Entry 8JZZ (electron microscopy, 3.31 A resolution); this record covers chains C and A of the 6 polymer chains in the assembly.

== Chain C ==
Molecule: Guanine nucleotide-binding protein G(o) subunit alpha
Source organism: Homo sapiens
UniProtKB: P09471 (GNAO_HUMAN); numbering as in UniProt; present here: 4-55, 182-230, 241-354
Sequence (240 residues; each row starts with the number of its first residue; note: 126 numbers in that range are skipped by the numbering (no residue carries them; nothing is unmodelled there); numbers below 1 keep their minus sign (Met-11 is residue -11)):
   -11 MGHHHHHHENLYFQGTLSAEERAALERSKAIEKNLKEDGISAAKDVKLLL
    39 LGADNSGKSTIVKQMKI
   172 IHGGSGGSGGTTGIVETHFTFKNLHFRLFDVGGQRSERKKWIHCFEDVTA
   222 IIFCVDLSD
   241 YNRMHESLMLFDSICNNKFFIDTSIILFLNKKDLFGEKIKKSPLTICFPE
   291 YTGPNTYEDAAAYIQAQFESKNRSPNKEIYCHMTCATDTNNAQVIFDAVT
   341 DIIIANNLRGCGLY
Disordered / not traced: -11 to 5, 172-182, 241-244
Differences from the reference sequence: initiating methionine (-11); expression tag (-10 to 3); engineered mutation Asp42 (Gly in P09471), Asn43 (Glu in P09471), Asp227 (Ala in P09471), Asp230 (Gly in P09471), Ala332 (Ile in P09471), Ile335 (Val in P09471); linker (174-181)
Swiss-Prot annotation at these positions:
  - region: Lys35 to Ala41, Ser44 to Thr48 (G1 motif), Phe197 to Arg206 (G3 motif), Ile266 to Asp273 (G4 motif), Thr324 to Thr329 (G5 motif)
  - binding site (GTP): Lys46, Ser47, Thr48, Asn270, Asp273, Cys325
  - binding site (Mg(2+)): Ser47, Thr182
  - modified residue: Gln205 (5-glutamyl histamine), Cys351 (ADP-ribosylcysteine)
  - lipidation: Cys351 (S-palmitoyl cysteine)

== Chain A ==
Molecule: C5a anaphylatoxin chemotactic receptor 1
Source organism: Homo sapiens
UniProtKB: P21730 (C5AR1_HUMAN); residues 2-350 here = UniProt positions 2-350
Sequence (406 residues; each row starts with the number of its first residue; numbers below 1 keep their minus sign (Met-55 is residue -55)):
   -55 MGKTIIALSYIFCLVFADYKDDDDAANFTPVNGSSGNQSVRLVTSSSLEV
    -5 LFQGPGSDSFNYTTPDYGHYDDKDTLDLNTPVDKTSNTLRVPDILALVIF
    45 AVVFLVGVLGNALVVWVTAFEAKRTINAIWFLNLAVADFLSCLALPILFT
    95 SIVQHHHWPFGGAACSILPSLILLNMYASILLLATISADRFLLVFKPIWC
   145 QNFRGAGLAWIACAVAWGLALLLTIPSFLYRVVREEYFPPKVLCGVDYSH
   195 DKRRERAVAIVRLVLGFLWPLLTLTICYTFILLRTWSRRATRSTKTLKVV
   245 VAVVASFFIFWLPYQVTGIMMSFLEPSSPTFLLLKKLDSLCVSFAYINCC
   295 INPIIYVVAGQGFQGRLRKSLPSLLRNVLTEESVVRESKSFTRSTVDTMA
   345 QKTQAV
Disordered / not traced: -55 to 21, 315-350
Differences from the reference sequence: initiating methionine (-55); expression tag (-54 to 1)
Cystine bridges: Cys109-Cys188
Swiss-Prot annotation at these positions:
  - region: Asp10 to Asp18 (Required for CHIPS binding), Asp21 to Ser30 (Involved in C5a binding)
  - modified residue: Tyr11 (Sulfotyrosine), Tyr14 (Sulfotyrosine), Ser314 (Phosphoserine), Ser317 (Phosphoserine), Ser327 (Phosphoserine), Ser332 (Phosphoserine), Ser334 (Phosphoserine), Ser338 (Phosphoserine)
  - glycosylation: Asn5 (N-linked (GlcNAc...) asparagine)

== Chain C / chain A interface ==
Residue-residue contacts (30; chain C residue first):
  Lys32(C) with Gln145(A)
  Lys193(C) with Ile142(A)
  Leu195(C) with Ile142(A), hydrophobic; Gln145(A)
  Glu318(C) with Arg233(A); Ala234(A)
  Tyr320(C) with Ala234(A)
  Phe336(C) with Ile142(A), hydrophobic
  Thr340(C) with Pro141(A)
  Asp341(C) with Arg232(A); Arg233(A); Ala234(A); Thr235(A)
  Ile343(C) with Pro141(A), hydrophobic; Gln145(A)
  Ile344(C) with Val138(A); Pro141(A), hydrophobic
  Leu348(C) with Val138(A), hydrophobic; Thr229(A)
  Cys351(C) with Asn71(A); Arg134(A); Leu137(A), hydrophobic
  Gly352(C) with Ala303(A)
  Leu353(C) with Lys239(A); Thr240(A), hydrogen bond (backbone-side chain); Val243(A), hydrophobic
  Tyr354(C) with Ala234(A), hydrogen bond (side chain-backbone); Thr235(A); Ser237(A), hydrogen bond (backbone-side chain); Lys239(A), hydrogen bond (backbone-side chain)
Also at the interface, not in a pair above, chain C (20 interface residues in all): Ala31, Val34, Asn194, Ala345, Asn347
Also at the interface, not in a pair above, chain A (19 interface residues in all): Phe75, Gly304

== In short ==
The interface between chain C and chain A involves 20 residues on one side and 19 on the other; the contacts
include 4 hydrogen bonds. Polar pairs include Leu353(C)-Thr240(A), Tyr354(C)-Ala234(A) and
Tyr354(C)-Ser237(A).
Chain C is Guanine nucleotide-binding protein G(o) subunit alpha and chain A is C5a anaphylatoxin chemotactic
receptor 1, both from Homo sapiens; the structure, Structure of human C5a-desArg bound human C5aR1 in complex
with Go, was determined by electron microscopy (same publication as 8HPT, 8HQC, 8I95, 8I97, 8I9A, 8I9L and 3
further entries).
